PDB entry 3LIP | X-ray diffraction, 2.00 A resolution | chain A

[Chain A]
Name: Triacyl-glycerol-hydrolase
Source organism: Burkholderia cepacia
Notes: EC 3.1.1.3
Reference sequence: P22088 (LIP_BURCE); residues 1-320 here correspond to UniProt positions 45-364 (UniProt number = residue number + 44)
Amino-acid sequence (320 residues; each row starts with the number of its first residue):
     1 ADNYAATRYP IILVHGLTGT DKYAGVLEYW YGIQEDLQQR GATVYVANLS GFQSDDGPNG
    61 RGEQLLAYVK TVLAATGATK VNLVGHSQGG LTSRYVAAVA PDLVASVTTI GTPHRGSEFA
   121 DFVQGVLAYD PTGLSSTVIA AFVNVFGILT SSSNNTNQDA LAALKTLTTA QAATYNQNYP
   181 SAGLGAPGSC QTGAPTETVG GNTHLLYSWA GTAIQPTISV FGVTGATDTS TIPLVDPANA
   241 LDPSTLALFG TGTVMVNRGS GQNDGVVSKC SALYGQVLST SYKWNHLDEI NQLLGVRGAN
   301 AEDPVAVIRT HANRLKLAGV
Cystine bridges: C190-C270
Differences from the reference sequence: conflict D2 (Ala46 in P22088), N3 (Gly47 in P22088), T18 (Ser62 in P22088), R40 (Asn84 in P22088), T92 (Ser136 in P22088), G125 (Asp169 in P22088), T137 (Ser181 in P22088), N154 (His198 in P22088), K165 (Gln209 in P22088), Q171 (Arg215 in P22088), I218 (Leu262 in P22088), I232 (Leu276 in P22088), A240 (Val284 in P22088), P243 (Leu287 in P22088), V256 (Ile300 in P22088), V266 (Leu310 in P22088), Q276 (Lys320 in P22088), N300 (Tyr344 in P22088)
Bound ions: Ca2+: D242, D288, Q292, V296
Curated features (UniProtKB/Swiss-Prot):
  - active site: S87 (Nucleophile), D264 (Charge relay system), H286 (Charge relay system)
  - binding site (substrate): L17, Q88
  - binding site (Ca(2+)): D242, D288, Q292, V296

[Overview]
D242, D288, Q292 and V296 coordinate Ca2+. UniProt lists 3 active-site residues, substrate-binding residues
L17 and Q88 and 4 Ca2+-binding residues.
Chain A is Triacyl-glycerol-hydrolase (Burkholderia cepacia); the structure, Open conformation of pseudomonas
cepacia lipase, was determined by X-ray diffraction together with 2LIP from the same study.
